1KE9 - chain A; structure by X-ray diffraction, 2.00 A resolution.

== Chain A ==
Protein: Cell division protein kinase 2
Organism: Homo sapiens
Notes: EC 2.7.1.37
UniProt: P24941 (CDK2_HUMAN); numbering as in UniProt (aligned over 1-298)
Chain sequence (298 residues; numbered 1 to 298; the number before each row is that of its first residue):
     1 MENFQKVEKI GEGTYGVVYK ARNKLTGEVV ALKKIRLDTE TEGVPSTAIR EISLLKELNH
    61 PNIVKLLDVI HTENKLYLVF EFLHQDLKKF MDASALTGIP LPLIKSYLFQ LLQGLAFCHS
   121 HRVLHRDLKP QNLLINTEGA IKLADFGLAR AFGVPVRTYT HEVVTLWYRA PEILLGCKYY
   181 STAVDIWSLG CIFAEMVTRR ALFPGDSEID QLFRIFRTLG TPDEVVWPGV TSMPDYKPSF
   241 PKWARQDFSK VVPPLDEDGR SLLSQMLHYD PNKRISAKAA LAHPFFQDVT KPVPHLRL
Unresolved in the structure: 37-43, 153-162
Ligand contacts: LS5 (3-{[4-([amino(imino)methyl]aminosulfonyl)anilino]methylene}-2-oxo-2,3-dihydro-1H-indole): Glu8, Ile10, Val18, Ala31, Val64, Phe80, Glu81, Phe82, Leu83, His84, Gln85, Asp86, Lys89, Leu134, Ala144
Curated features (UniProtKB/Swiss-Prot):
  - active site: Asp127 (Proton acceptor)
  - binding site (ATP): Ile10 to Val18, Lys33, Glu81 to Leu83, Asp86, Lys129 to Asn132, Asp145
  - binding site (Mg(2+)): Asn132, Asp145
  - site (CDK7 binding): Lys9, Lys88, Lys89, Leu166
  - modified residue: Met1 (N-acetylmethionine), Lys6 (N6-acetyllysine), Thr14 (Phosphothreonine), Tyr15 (Phosphotyrosine), Tyr19 (Phosphotyrosine), Thr160 (Phosphothreonine)
  - natural variant: Pro45 (P45L: In a glioblastoma multiforme sample)
  - mutagenesis: Lys9 (K9F: Reduced phosphorylation by CAK), Thr14 (T14A: 2-fold increase in activity), Tyr15 (Y15F: 2-fold increase in activity), Lys88 to Lys89 (Reduced phosphorylation by CAK), Thr160 (T160A: Abolishes activity), Leu166 (L166R: Reduced phosphorylation by CAK and reduced kinase activity)
What the authors report for this chain:
  - binding site for LS5: Asp86

== In short ==
Chain A binds compound LS5. UniProt lists active-site residue Asp127, 19 ATP-binding residues, Mg2+-binding
residues Asn132 and Asp145 and 7 mutagenesis sites. From the paper: a binding site for LS5 at Asp86.
Chain A is Cell division protein kinase 2 (Homo sapiens); the structure, Cyclin-dependent kinase 2 (CDK2)
complexed with 3-{[4-({[amino(imino)methyl]aminosulfonyl)anilino]methylene}-2-oxo-2,3-dihydro-1H-indole, was
determined by X-ray diffraction together with 1KE5, 1KE6, 1KE7 and 1KE8 from the same study.
